6H68 - chains M and N of the 17 polymer chains in the assembly; structure by electron microscopy, 4.60 A resolution (low resolution: residue-level contacts below are approximate; hydrogen-bond / salt-bridge calls are withheld).

Chain M:
Molecule: DNA-directed RNA polymerase I subunit RPA49
From: Saccharomyces cerevisiae (strain ATCC 204508 / S288c)
Reference sequence: Q01080 (RPA49_YEAST); numbering as in UniProt (aligned over 1-415)
Amino-acid sequence (415 residues; row label = number of the first residue in the row):
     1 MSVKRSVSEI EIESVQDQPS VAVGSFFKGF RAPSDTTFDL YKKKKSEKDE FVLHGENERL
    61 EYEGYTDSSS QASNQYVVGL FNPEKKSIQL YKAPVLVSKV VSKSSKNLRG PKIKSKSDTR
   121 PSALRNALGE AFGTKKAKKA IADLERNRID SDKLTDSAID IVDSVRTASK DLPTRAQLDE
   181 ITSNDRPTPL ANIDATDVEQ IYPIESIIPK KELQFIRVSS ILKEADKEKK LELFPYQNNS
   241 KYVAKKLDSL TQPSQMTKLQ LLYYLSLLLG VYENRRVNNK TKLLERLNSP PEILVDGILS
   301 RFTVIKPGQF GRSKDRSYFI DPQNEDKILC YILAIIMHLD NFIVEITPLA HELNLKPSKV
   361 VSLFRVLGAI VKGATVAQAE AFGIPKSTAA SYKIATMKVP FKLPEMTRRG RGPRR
Disordered / not traced: 1-7, 404-415
Swiss-Prot annotation at these positions:
  - modified residue (Phosphoserine): Ser34, Ser151
  - mutagenesis: Glu325 to Asp326 (No effect on DNA binding), Lys356 (K356A: Loss of DNA binding; when associated with A-358), Ser358 (S358A: Loss of DNA binding; when associated with A-356), Lys359 (K359A: Loss of DNA binding), Arg365 (R365A: Loss of DNA binding), Lys393 (K393A: Loss of DNA binding)

Chain N:
Molecule: DNA-directed RNA polymerase I subunit RPA34
From: Saccharomyces cerevisiae (strain ATCC 204508 / S288c)
Reference sequence: P47006 (RPA34_YEAST); residues 1-233 here = UniProt positions 1-233
Amino-acid sequence (233 residues; row label = number of the first residue in the row):
     1 MSKLSKDYVS DSDSDDEVIS NEFSIPDGFK KCKHLKNFPL NGDNKKKAKQ QQVWLIKFPS
    61 NVDISKLKSL PVDFESSTTM TIDKHDYKIM DDTDIESSLT QDNLSNMTLL VPSESKESLK
   121 IASTAKDNAP LQFDKVFSVS ETAKIPAIDY SKVRVPRKDV PKVEGLKLEH FATGYDAEDF
   181 HVAEEVKENK KEPKKRSHHD DEEESSEKKK KKKEKREKRE KKDKKDKKKK HRD
Disordered / not traced: 1-22, 181-233
Swiss-Prot annotation at these positions:
  - modified residue (Phosphoserine): Ser10, Ser12, Ser14, Ser60

Chain M / chain N interface:
Pairs across the interface - 94 pairs, chain M then chain N:
  Ser8(M) with Pro71(N); Asp73(N); Phe74(N)
  Ile10(M) with Trp54(N); Ser69(N); Leu70(N)
  Glu11(M) with Lys68(N); Ser69(N)
  Ile12(M) with Leu67(N); Lys68(N); Ser69(N)
  Val15(M) with Ile64(N)
  Gln16(M) with Lys36(N)
  Pro19(M) with His34(N); Leu35(N); Lys36(N)
  Ser20(M) with Lys36(N); Pro112(N)
  Val21(M) with Phe38(N); Leu109(N); Leu110(N); Val111(N)
  Ala22(M) with Leu110(N); Leu119(N)
  Val23(M) with Met107(N); Thr108(N); Leu109(N)
  Gly24(M) with Met107(N); Thr108(N); Leu110(N)
  Ser25(M) with Asn106(N); Met107(N)
  Phe26(M) with Asn106(N)
  Lys28(M) with Asn103(N); Leu104(N); Asn106(N)
  Gly29(M) with Asn103(N)
  Phe30(M) with Pro130(N)
  Arg31(M) with Asn103(N); Ile121(N); Asn128(N); Ala129(N); Pro130(N)
  Ala32(M) with Ile121(N); Asn128(N)
  Pro33(M) with Asn128(N)
  Thr37(M) with Ser118(N)
  Phe38(M) with Leu110(N); Ser118(N); Leu119(N); Lys120(N); Ile121(N)
  Leu40(M) with Cys32(N); Leu35(N)
  Tyr41(M) with Phe23(N); Ile25(N); Lys30(N); Cys32(N)
  Lys42(M) with Phe29(N); Lys30(N); Lys31(N); Cys32(N)
  Lys43(M) with Gly28(N); Phe29(N)
  Lys44(M) with Lys30(N)
  Phe51(M) with Cys32(N)
  Val52(M) with Phe29(N)
  His54(M) with Phe23(N)
  Glu56(M) with Phe23(N)
  Ala72(M) with Ser60(N)
  Ser73(M) with Ser60(N)
  Asn74(M) with Phe58(N); Ser60(N)
  Gln75(M) with Phe58(N); Pro59(N); Ser60(N); Ile64(N)
  Tyr76(M) with Ile56(N); Lys57(N)
  Val77(M) with Ile56(N); Phe58(N)
  Val78(M) with Phe38(N)
  Gly79(M) with Val53(N); Trp54(N)
  Leu80(M) with Pro39(N); Val53(N)
  Phe81(M) with Gln52(N)
  Asn82(M) with Asp43(N)
  Gln89(M) with Pro39(N)
  Tyr91(M) with Asn37(N); Phe38(N); Pro39(N)
  Val95(M) with Met107(N)
  Leu96(M) with Leu110(N)
Interface residues without a listed pair, chain M (53 interface residues in all): Glu9, Phe27, Ser34, Asp39, Glu50, Glu63, Leu90
Interface residues without a listed pair, chain N (52 interface residues in all): Leu55, Asn61, Val62, Ser65, Val72, Asp102

Overview:
53 residues of chain M and 52 residues of chain N are in contact. From UniProt: 7 mutagenesis sites on chain
M.
Chain M is DNA-directed RNA polymerase I subunit RPA49 and chain N is DNA-directed RNA polymerase I subunit
RPA34, both from Saccharomyces cerevisiae (strain ATCC 204508 / S288c); the structure, Yeast RNA polymerase I
elongation complex stalled by cyclobutane pyrimidine dimer (CPD) with fully-ordered A49, was determined by
electron microscopy (same publication as 6H67).
